Entry 1DC5 (X-ray diffraction, 2.00 A resolution); this record covers chains A and B.

Chain A (and B):
Name: Glyceraldehyde-3-phosphate dehydrogenase
Organism: Escherichia coli
Notes: EC 1.2.1.12; fragment: apo; chain B of this document is another copy of the same molecule, construct and numbering; everything in this record applies to it too
Reference sequence: P0A9B2 (G3P1_ECOLI); the construct lacks a stretch of the UniProt sequence and is renumbered around it, so the offset changes along the chain: 0-34 = UniProt 1-35; 36-122 = UniProt 36-122; 123-138 = UniProt 124-139; 140-330 = UniProt 140-330
Chain sequence (330 residues; numbered 0 to 330 plus 1 insertion-coded residue; 2 numbers in that range are skipped by the numbering (no residue carries them; nothing is unmodelled there); the number before each row is that of its first residue; numbering starts at 0):
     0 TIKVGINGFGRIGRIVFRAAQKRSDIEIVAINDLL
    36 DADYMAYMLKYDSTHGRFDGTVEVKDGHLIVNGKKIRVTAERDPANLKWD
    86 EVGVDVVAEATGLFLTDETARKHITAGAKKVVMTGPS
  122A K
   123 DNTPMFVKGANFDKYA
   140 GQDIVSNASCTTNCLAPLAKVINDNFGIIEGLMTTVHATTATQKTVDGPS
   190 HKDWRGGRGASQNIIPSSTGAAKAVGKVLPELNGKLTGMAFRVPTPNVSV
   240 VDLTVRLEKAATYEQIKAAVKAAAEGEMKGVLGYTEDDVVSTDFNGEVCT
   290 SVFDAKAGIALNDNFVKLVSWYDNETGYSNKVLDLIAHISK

How chain A and chain B interact:
Contacting residue pairs (13):
  Tyr42(A) - Asp277(B)  hydrogen bond (side chain-backbone)
  Tyr46(A) - Asp276(B)  hydrogen bond
  Tyr46(A) - Asp282(B)
  Ser48(A) - Thr281(B)  hydrogen bond
  Arg52(A) - Asp282(B)  hydrogen bond (side chain-backbone)
  Arg52(A) - Phe283(B)
  Asp276(A) - Lys45(B)  salt bridge
  Asp276(A) - Tyr46(B)  hydrogen bond
  Asp277(A) - Tyr42(B)  hydrogen bond (backbone-side chain)
  Thr281(A) - Ser48(B)  hydrogen bond
  Asp282(A) - Tyr46(B)
  Asp282(A) - Arg52(B)  hydrogen bond (backbone-side chain)
  Phe283(A) - Arg52(B)
Other interface residues (no listed pair), chain A (12 interface residues in all): Lys45, Asp47, Val278
Other interface residues (no listed pair), chain B (14 interface residues in all): Asp47, Val278, Val279, Glu286

Summary:
12 residues of chain A and 14 residues of chain B are in contact; the contacts include 8 hydrogen bonds and 1
salt bridge. Polar contacts include Asp276(A)-Lys45(B), Tyr42(A)-Asp277(B) and Tyr46(A)-Asp276(B).
Chain A and chain B are both Glyceraldehyde-3-phosphate dehydrogenase (Escherichia coli); the structure,
Structural analysis of glyceraldehyde 3-phosphate dehydrogenase from escherichia coli: direct evidence for
substrate binding and cofactor-induced ..., was determined by X-ray diffraction together with 1DC3, 1DC4 and
1DC6 from the same study.
